4QLT - chains V and W of the 28 polymer chains in the assembly; structure by X-ray diffraction, 2.80 A resolution.

Chain V:
Protein: Proteasome subunit beta type-2
Organism: Saccharomyces cerevisiae
Notes: EC 3.4.25.1
Reference sequence: P25043 (PSB2_YEAST); residues 1-232 here correspond to UniProt positions 30-261 (UniProt number = residue number + 29)
Sequence (232 residues; row label = number of the first residue in the row):
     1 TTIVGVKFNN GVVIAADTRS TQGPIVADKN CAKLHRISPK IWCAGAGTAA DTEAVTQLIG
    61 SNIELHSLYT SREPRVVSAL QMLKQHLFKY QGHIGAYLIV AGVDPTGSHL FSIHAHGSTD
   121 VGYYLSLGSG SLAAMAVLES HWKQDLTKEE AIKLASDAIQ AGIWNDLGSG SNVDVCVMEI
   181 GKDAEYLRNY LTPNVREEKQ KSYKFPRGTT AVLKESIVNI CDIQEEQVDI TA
Not modelled in the structure: 223-232
Ion coordination: Mg2+: Ile163, Asp166, Ser169 (shared with 1 residue of chain L)
Curated features (UniProtKB/Swiss-Prot):
  - active site: Thr1 (Nucleophile)

Chain W:
Protein: Proteasome subunit beta type-3
Organism: Saccharomyces cerevisiae
Notes: EC 3.4.25.1
Reference sequence: P25451 (PSB3_YEAST); residues 0-204 here correspond to UniProt positions 1-205 (UniProt number = residue number + 1)
Sequence (205 residues; each row starts with the number of its first residue; numbering starts at 0):
     0 MSDPSSINGG IVVAMTGKDC VAIACDLRLG SQSLGVSNKF EKIFHYGHVF LGITGLATDV
    60 TTLNEMFRYK TNLYKLKEER AIEPETFTQL VSSSLYERRF GPYFVGPVVA GINSKSGKPF
   120 IAGFDLIGCI DEAKDFIVSG TASDQLFGMC ESLYEPNLEP EDLFETISQA LLNAADRDAL
   180 SGWGAVVYII KKDEVVKRYL KMRQD
Not modelled in the structure: 0
Ion coordination: Mg2+: Asp204 (shared with 3 residues of chain K)
Curated features (UniProtKB/Swiss-Prot):
  - modified residue: Ser30 (Phosphoserine)
  - cross-link: Lys69 (Glycyl lysine isopeptide (Lys-Gly) (interchain with G-Cter in ubiquitin))

Interface between chain V and chain W:
Pairs across the interface (65; chain V residue first):
  Ile25(V) - Asp143(W)
  Ile25(V) - Phe146(W)  hydrophobic
  Val26(V) - Phe146(W)
  Ala27(V) - Asp130(W)
  Ala27(V) - Phe146(W)  hydrophobic
  Asp28(V) - Asp130(W)
  Asp28(V) - Glu131(W)
  Lys29(V) - Glu150(W)  salt bridge
  Ala49(V) - Cys128(W)  hydrophobic
  Ala50(V) - Tyr95(W)
  Ala50(V) - Ile126(W)  hydrophobic
  Ala50(V) - Cys128(W)  hydrophobic
  Asp51(V) - Tyr95(W)  hydrogen bond
  Asp51(V) - Arg98(W)  salt bridge
  Ala54(V) - Tyr95(W)
  Tyr90(V) - Phe99(W)  hydrophobic
  His93(V) - Arg98(W)  hydrogen bond (backbone-side chain)
  His93(V) - Phe99(W)
  Ile94(V) - Tyr95(W)
  Ile94(V) - Phe99(W)  hydrophobic
  Arg196(V) - Glu150(W)  salt bridge
  Lys199(V) - Glu150(W)  hydrogen bond (side chain-backbone)
  Lys199(V) - Ser151(W)  hydrogen bond (side chain-backbone)
  Lys199(V) - Tyr153(W)  hydrogen bond (side chain-backbone)
  Ser202(V) - Glu154(W)  hydrogen bond
  Tyr203(V) - Ser151(W)
  Tyr203(V) - Leu152(W)  hydrophobic
  Tyr203(V) - Glu154(W)
  Lys204(V) - Glu154(W)
  Phe205(V) - Leu152(W)  hydrophobic
  Phe205(V) - Glu164(W)
  Phe205(V) - Gln168(W)
  Arg207(V) - Glu160(W)  salt bridge
  Arg207(V) - Asp161(W)  salt bridge
  Gly208(V) - Glu164(W)  hydrogen bond (backbone-side chain)
  Thr209(V) - Glu164(W)
  Thr210(V) - Phe163(W)
  Thr210(V) - Glu164(W)  hydrogen bond
  Thr210(V) - Ser167(W)
  Thr210(V) - Gln168(W)  hydrogen bond
  Thr210(V) - Leu199(W)
  Ala211(V) - Leu199(W)
  Ala211(V) - Lys200(W)  hydrogen bond (backbone-backbone)
  Val212(V) - Phe163(W)  hydrophobic
  Val212(V) - Tyr198(W)
  Leu213(V) - Tyr198(W)  hydrogen bond (backbone-backbone)
  Leu213(V) - Leu199(W)
  Leu213(V) - Lys200(W)
  Lys214(V) - Lys196(W)
  Lys214(V) - Arg197(W)
  Lys214(V) - Tyr198(W)  hydrogen bond (backbone-backbone)
  Glu215(V) - Lys196(W)
  Glu215(V) - Arg197(W)  salt bridge
  Ser216(V) - Val195(W)
  Ser216(V) - Lys196(W)  hydrogen bond (backbone-backbone)
  Ile217(V) - Val194(W)
  Val218(V) - His44(W)
  Val218(V) - Tyr187(W)  hydrophobic
  Val218(V) - Val194(W)  hydrogen bond (backbone-backbone)
  Val218(V) - Lys196(W)
  Asn219(V) - His44(W)
  Ile220(V) - Gly46(W)
  Ile220(V) - His47(W)
  Ile220(V) - Val194(W)  hydrophobic
  Asp222(V) - Lys74(W)  salt bridge
Also at the interface, not in a pair above, chain V (35 interface residues in all): Thr48, Pro206
Also at the interface, not in a pair above, chain W (39 interface residues in all): Phe49, Asp124, Leu157, Glu158, Thr165, Leu171, Glu193

In short:
Chain V and chain W form an interface of 35 and 39 residues respectively, with 14 hydrogen bonds and 7 salt
bridges. Polar pairs include Lys29(V)-Glu150(W), Asp51(V)-Arg98(W) and Arg196(V)-Glu150(W). Ile163(V),
Asp166(V) and Ser169(V) form the Mg2+ site. From UniProt: active-site residue Thr1(V) on chain V.
Chain V is Proteasome subunit beta type-2 and chain W is Proteasome subunit beta type-3, both from
Saccharomyces cerevisiae; the structure, yCP in complex with tripeptidic epoxyketone inhibitor 2 (PR924), was
determined by X-ray diffraction, deposited together with 4QLQ, 4QLS, 4QLU and 4QLV.
